9U5G - chains B and E of the 6 polymer chains in the assembly; structure by electron microscopy, 2.66 A resolution.

[Chain B]
Protein: Na(+)-translocating NADH-quinone reductase subunit B
From: Vibrio cholerae O395
Notes: EC 7.2.1.1
UniProt: A5F5X0 (NQRB_VIBC3); residue numbers follow UniProt; this construct covers 1-415
Chain sequence (415 residues; row label = number of the first residue in the row):
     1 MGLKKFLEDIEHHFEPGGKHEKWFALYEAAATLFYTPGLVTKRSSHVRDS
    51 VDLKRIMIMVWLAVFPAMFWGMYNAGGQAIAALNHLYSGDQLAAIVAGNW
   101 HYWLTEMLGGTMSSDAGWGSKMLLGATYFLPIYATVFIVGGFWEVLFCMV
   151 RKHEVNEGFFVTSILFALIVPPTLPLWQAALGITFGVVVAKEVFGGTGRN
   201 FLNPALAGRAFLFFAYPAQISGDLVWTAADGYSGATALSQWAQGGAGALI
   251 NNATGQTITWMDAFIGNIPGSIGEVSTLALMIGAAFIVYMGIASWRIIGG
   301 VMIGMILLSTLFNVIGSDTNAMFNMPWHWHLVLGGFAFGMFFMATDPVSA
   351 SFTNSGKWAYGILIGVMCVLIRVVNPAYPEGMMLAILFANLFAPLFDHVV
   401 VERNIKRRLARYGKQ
Disordered / not traced: 1-26, 414-415
Residues lining bound ligands:
  - FMN (flavin mononucleotide): Ile169, Leu206, Arg209, Phe213, Trp226, Ala235, Thr236, Ala237, Leu238, Ser239, Gly270, Ser271, Glu274, Gly334, Gly335, Phe338, Gly339, Met343, Pro379, Glu380, Gly381, Met382, Met383, Leu384
  - riboflavin (RBF): Ile56, Met57, Val60, Gly158, Val161, Thr162, Leu165, Lys191, Gly196, Thr197, Gly198, Asn200, Asn203, Pro204, Ala205, Ile292, Phe342, Met343, Thr345, Asp346, Pro347, Val348, Ser349
Swiss-Prot annotation at these positions:
  - modified residue: Thr236 (FMN phosphoryl threonine)
  - mutagenesis: Phe185 (F185A: Decreases riboflavin content), Trp226 (W226L: Decreases riboflavin content)

[Chain E]
Protein: Na(+)-translocating NADH-quinone reductase subunit E
From: Vibrio cholerae O395
Notes: EC 7.2.1.1
UniProt: A5F5Y5 (NQRE_VIBC3); residues 1-198 here = UniProt positions 1-198
Chain sequence (198 residues; each row starts with the number of its first residue):
     1 MEHYISLLVKSIFIENMALSFFLGMCTFLAVSKKVKTSFGLGIAVIVVLT
    51 ISVPVNNLVYNLVLKPDALVEGVDLSFLNFITFIGVIAALVQILEMILDR
   101 FFPPLYNALGIFLPLITVNCAIFGGVSFMVQRDYSFAESVVYGFGSGVGW
   151 MLAIVALAGIREKMKYSDVPPGLRGLGITFITAGLMALGFMSFSGVQL
Bound ions: 2Fe-2S cluster Fe: Cys26, Cys120 (shared with 2 residues of chain D)
Residues lining bound ligands: 2Fe-2S cluster (FES): Gly24, Met25, Cys26, Val118, Asn119, Cys120

[Interface between chain B and chain E]
Pairs across the interface - 40 pairs, chain B then chain E:
  Val193(B) with Val169(E); Pro170(E); Leu173(E), hydrophobic; Ile178(E)
  Phe194(B) with Met164(E), hydrophobic; Ser167(E); Asp168(E), hydrogen bond (backbone-backbone); Thr182(E)
  Gly195(B) with Asp168(E)
  Gly198(B) with Tyr166(E)
  Arg199(B) with Tyr166(E), hydrogen bond (side chain-backbone); Ser167(E), hydrogen bond (backbone-side chain)
  Phe201(B) with Ile160(E), hydrophobic
  Leu202(B) with Leu185(E), hydrophobic
  Phe214(B) with Leu188(E), hydrophobic; Met191(E), hydrophobic
  Val348(B) with Lys163(E), hydrogen bond (backbone-side chain)
  Ala350(B) with Lys163(E)
  Phe352(B) with Lys163(E)
  Ile371(B) with Ser192(E)
  Val374(B) with Val196(E)
  Asn375(B) with Ser192(E), hydrogen bond (side chain-backbone); Ser194(E), hydrogen bond (side chain-backbone); Gly195(E); Val196(E)
  Pro376(B) with Gly195(E)
  Ala377(B) with Ser194(E)
  Tyr378(B) with Met191(E), hydrogen bond (side chain-backbone); Ser194(E)
  Leu384(B) with Ser192(E)
  Phe388(B) with Gly189(E); Phe190(E), hydrophobic; Phe193(E), hydrophobic
  Leu391(B) with Ile160(E); Met186(E)
  Phe392(B) with Leu152(E), hydrophobic
  Pro394(B) with Gly159(E)
  Leu395(B) with Val155(E), hydrophobic
  His398(B) with Val35(E); Lys36(E)
Other interface residues (no listed pair), chain B (32 interface residues in all): Arg151, His153, Phe185, Val189, Asn200, Ser349, Met367, Leu387
Other interface residues (no listed pair), chain E (30 interface residues in all): Ala156, Glu162, Ile181

[Summary]
32 residues of chain B face 30 of chain E across their interface, with 7 hydrogen bonds. Among the polar pairs
are Arg199(B)-Tyr166(E), Arg199(B)-Ser167(E) and Val348(B)-Lys163(E). Chain B binds flavin mononucleotide and
riboflavin. Chain E binds 2Fe-2S cluster.
Here chain B is Na(+)-translocating NADH-quinone reductase subunit B and chain E is Na(+)-translocating
NADH-quinone reductase subunit E, both from Vibrio cholerae O395. Entry 9U5G (Cryo-EM structure of
Na+-translocating NADH-ubiquinone oxidoreductase NqrC-T225Y mutant from Vibrio cholerae) was determined by
electron microscopy (same publication as 9UD3, 9UD4, 9UD5, 9UD6, 9UD8, 9UD9 and 4 further entries).
